3DVM - chains A and B; structure by X-ray diffraction, 2.60 A resolution.

== Chain A ==
Molecule: Calmodulin
From: Homo sapiens
Reference sequence: P62158 (CALM_HUMAN); residues 1-148 here correspond to UniProt positions 2-149 (UniProt number = residue number + 1)
Sequence (148 residues; numbered 1 to 148; the number before each row is that of its first residue):
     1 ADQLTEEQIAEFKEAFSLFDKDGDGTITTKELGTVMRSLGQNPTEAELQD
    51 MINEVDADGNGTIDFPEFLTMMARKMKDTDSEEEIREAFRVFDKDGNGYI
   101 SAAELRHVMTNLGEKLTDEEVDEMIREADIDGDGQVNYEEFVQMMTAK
Disordered / not traced: 1-3, 76-78, 147-148
Metal / ion sites: Ca2+ site 1: Asp20, Asp22, Asp24, Thr26, Glu31; Ca2+ site 2: Asp56, Asp58, Asn60, Thr62, Glu67; Ca2+ site 3: Asp93, Asp95, Asn97, Tyr99, Glu104; Ca2+ site 4: Asp129, Asp131, Asp133, Gln135, Glu140

== Chain B ==
Molecule: Voltage-dependent P/Q-type calcium channel subunit alpha-1A
From: Oryctolagus cuniculus
Reference sequence: P27884 (CAC1A_RABIT); residue numbers follow UniProt; this construct covers 1963-1982
Sequence (22 residues; each row starts with the number of its first residue):
  1961 HMGKIYAAMMIMEYYRQSKAKK
Differences from the reference sequence: expression tag (1961-1962)

== How chain A and chain B interact ==
Contacting residue pairs (40):
  Glu11(A) - His1961(B)
  Glu11(A) - Met1962(B)
  Glu11(A) - Gly1963(B)
  Glu11(A) - Tyr1966(B)
  Glu14(A) - His1961(B)
  Glu14(A) - Gly1963(B)
  Ala15(A) - Gly1963(B)
  Ala15(A) - Ala1967(B)
  Leu18(A) - Lys1964(B)
  Leu18(A) - Ala1967(B)  hydrophobic
  Phe19(A) - Ala1967(B)  hydrophobic
  Phe19(A) - Ile1971(B)  hydrophobic
  Leu32(A) - Ile1971(B)  hydrophobic
  Met36(A) - Ile1971(B)  hydrophobic
  Met36(A) - Tyr1975(B)  hydrophobic
  Gln41(A) - Tyr1975(B)
  Pro43(A) - Tyr1975(B)  hydrophobic
  Glu47(A) - Tyr1975(B)
  Asp50(A) - Lys1981(B)
  Met51(A) - Ile1971(B)  hydrophobic
  Met51(A) - Tyr1975(B)  hydrophobic
  Met51(A) - Ser1978(B)
  Glu54(A) - Ser1978(B)
  Val55(A) - Tyr1974(B)
  Thr70(A) - Tyr1974(B)
  Met71(A) - Met1970(B)  hydrophobic
  Met71(A) - Tyr1974(B)  hydrogen bond (backbone-side chain)
  Met72(A) - Tyr1966(B)  hydrophobic
  Met72(A) - Met1970(B)  hydrophobic
  Met109(A) - Ile1965(B)  hydrophobic
  Leu112(A) - Lys1964(B)
  Leu112(A) - Ile1965(B)
  Glu114(A) - Lys1964(B)
  Glu120(A) - His1961(B)
  Met124(A) - Met1962(B)  hydrophobic
  Met144(A) - Met1962(B)  hydrophobic
  Met144(A) - Tyr1966(B)  hydrogen bond (backbone-side chain)
  Met145(A) - Ile1965(B)  hydrophobic
  Met145(A) - Tyr1966(B)
  Met145(A) - Met1969(B)  hydrophobic
Interface residues without a listed pair, chain A (35 interface residues in all): Ser17, Leu39, Asn42, Phe68, Arg74, Lys75, Ser81, Glu84, Ile85, Ala88, Phe92
Interface residues without a listed pair, chain B (17 interface residues in all): Ala1968, Met1972, Glu1973

== In short ==
The interface between chain A and chain B involves 35 residues on one side and 17 on the other; the contacts
include 2 hydrogen bonds. Polar pairs include Met71(A)-Tyr1974(B) and Met144(A)-Tyr1966(B). The Ca2+ site 1 is
built by Asp20(A), Asp22(A), Asp24(A), Thr26(A) and Glu31(A).
Chain A is Calmodulin (Homo sapiens) and chain B is Voltage-dependent P/Q-type calcium channel subunit
alpha-1A (Oryctolagus cuniculus); the structure, Crystal Structure of Ca2+/CaM-CaV2.1 IQ domain complex, was
determined by X-ray diffraction together with 3DVE, 3DVJ and 3DVK from the same study.
